Entry 1SFI (X-ray diffraction, 1.65 A resolution); this record covers chains A and I.

== Chain A ==
Name: Trypsin
From: Bos taurus
Notes: EC 3.4.21.4
Reference sequence: P00760 (TRY1_BOVIN); the construct lacks a stretch of the UniProt sequence and is renumbered around it, so the offset changes along the chain: 16-34 = UniProt 21-39; 37-67 = UniProt 40-70; 69-125 = UniProt 71-127; 127-130 = UniProt 128-131; 5 more segments
Chain sequence (223 residues; row label = number of the first residue in the row; note: 10 numbers in that range are skipped by the numbering (no residue carries them; nothing is unmodelled there)):
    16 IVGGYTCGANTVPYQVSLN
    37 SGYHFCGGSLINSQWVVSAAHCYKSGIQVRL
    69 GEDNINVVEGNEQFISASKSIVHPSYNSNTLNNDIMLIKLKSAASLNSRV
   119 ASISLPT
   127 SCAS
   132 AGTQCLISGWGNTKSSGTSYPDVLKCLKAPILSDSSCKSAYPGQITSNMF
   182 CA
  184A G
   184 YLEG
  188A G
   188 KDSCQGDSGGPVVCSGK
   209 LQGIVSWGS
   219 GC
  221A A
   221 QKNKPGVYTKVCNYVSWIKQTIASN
Disulfide bonds: Cys22-Cys157, Cys42-Cys58, Cys128-Cys232, Cys136-Cys201, Cys168-Cys182, Cys191-Cys220
Bound ions: Ca2+: Glu70, Asn72, Val75, Glu80
Reported in the primary citation:
  - specificity-determining residues: Asp189
  - catalytic residues: His57, Ser195
  - contacts within the chain: His57-Ser195

== Chain I ==
Name: Trypsin inhibitor 1
From: Helianthus annuus
Reference sequence: Q4GWU5 (SFTI1_HELAN); numbering as in UniProt (aligned over 1-14)
Chain sequence (14 residues; row label = number of the first residue in the row):
     1 GRCTKSIPPICFPD
Disulfide bonds: Cys3-Cys11
Covalent attachments: covalent link Gly1-Asp14
Reported in the primary citation:
  - contacts within the chain: Gly1-Phe12, Arg2-Phe12, Thr4-Ile10, Thr4-Ser6 (hydrogen bond), Ser6-Pro8, Gly1-Asp14, Arg2-Asp14
  - specificity-determining residues: Lys5

== Chain A / chain I interface ==
Residue-residue contacts (39; chain A residue first):
  His40(A) - Ile7(I)
  Phe41(A) - Ser6(I)
  Phe41(A) - Ile7(I)  hydrogen bond (backbone-backbone)
  Cys42(A) - Ser6(I)
  His57(A) - Thr4(I)
  His57(A) - Lys5(I)
  His57(A) - Ser6(I)
  His57(A) - Ile10(I)
  Ser96(A) - Phe12(I)
  Asn97(A) - Arg2(I)  hydrogen bond (backbone-side chain)
  Asn97(A) - Phe12(I)
  Leu99(A) - Thr4(I)
  Tyr151(A) - Ile7(I)  hydrophobic
  Gln175(A) - Arg2(I)
  Gln175(A) - Asp14(I)  hydrogen bond
  Asp189(A) - Lys5(I)  salt bridge
  Ser190(A) - Lys5(I)  hydrogen bond
  Cys191(A) - Lys5(I)
  Gln192(A) - Thr4(I)  hydrogen bond (side chain-backbone)
  Gln192(A) - Lys5(I)
  Gln192(A) - Ser6(I)
  Gln192(A) - Pro9(I)
  Gly193(A) - Lys5(I)  hydrogen bond (backbone-backbone)
  Gly193(A) - Ser6(I)
  Gly193(A) - Ile7(I)
  Asp194(A) - Lys5(I)  hydrogen bond (backbone-backbone)
  Ser195(A) - Lys5(I)  hydrogen bond (side chain-backbone)
  Ser195(A) - Ser6(I)  hydrogen bond (side chain-backbone)
  Ser214(A) - Thr4(I)
  Ser214(A) - Lys5(I)  hydrogen bond (backbone-backbone)
  Trp215(A) - Arg2(I)
  Trp215(A) - Cys3(I)
  Trp215(A) - Lys5(I)
  Gly216(A) - Arg2(I)
  Gly216(A) - Cys3(I)  hydrogen bond (backbone-backbone)
  Gly216(A) - Lys5(I)
  Ser217(A) - Gly1(I)
  Gly219(A) - Gly1(I)
  Gly226(A) - Lys5(I)
Other interface residues (no listed pair), chain A (24 interface residues in all): Tyr39, Val213
From the paper, about this interface:
  - pairs named by the authors: Gly219(A)-Lys5(I), Arg2(I)-Asn97(A), Cys3(I)-Gly216(A), Thr4(I)-Gln192(A), Lys5(I)-Ser214(A), Lys5(I)-Ser190(A), Lys5(I)-Asp189(A), Lys5(I)-Gly193(A), Lys5(I)-Asp194(A), Lys5(I)-Ser195(A), Ser6(I)-His57(A), Ile7(I)-Phe41(A), Asp14(I)-Gln175(A)

== In short ==
Chain A and chain I form an interface of 24 and 11 residues respectively, with 11 hydrogen bonds and 1 salt
bridge. Among the polar pairs are Asp189(A)-Lys5(I), Asn97(A)-Arg2(I) and Gln175(A)-Asp14(I). The authors
report contacts between Gly219(A) and Lys5(I), Arg2(I) and Asn97(A) and Cys3(I) and Gly216(A) among others.
From the paper: catalytic residues His57(A) and Ser195(A); specificity determinants Asp189(A) and Lys5(I).
Here chain A is Trypsin (Bos taurus) and chain I is Trypsin inhibitor 1 (Helianthus annuus). Entry 1SFI (High
resolution structure of a potent, cyclic protease inhibitor from sunflower seeds) was determined by X-ray
diffraction.
